7FM0 - chains A and B; structure by X-ray diffraction, 1.61 A resolution.

[Chain A]
Name: Pre-mRNA-splicing factor 8
From: Saccharomyces cerevisiae S288C
Reference sequence: P33334 (PRP8_YEAST); numbering as in UniProt (aligned over 1836-2090)
Chain sequence (258 residues; each row starts with the number of its first residue):
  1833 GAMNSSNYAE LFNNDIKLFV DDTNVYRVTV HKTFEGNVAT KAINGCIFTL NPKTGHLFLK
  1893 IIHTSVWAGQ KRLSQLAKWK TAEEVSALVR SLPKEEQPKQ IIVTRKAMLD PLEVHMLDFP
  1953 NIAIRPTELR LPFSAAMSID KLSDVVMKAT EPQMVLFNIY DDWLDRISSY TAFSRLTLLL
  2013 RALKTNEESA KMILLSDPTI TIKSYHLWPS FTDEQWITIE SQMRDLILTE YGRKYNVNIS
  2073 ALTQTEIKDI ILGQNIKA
Not modelled in the structure: 2070-2090
Sequence notes: expression tag (1833-1835)
UniProt features mapped onto this chain:
  - mutagenesis: Asp1853 (D1853A: Alters protein folding. Severely impaired growth. Strongly reduced growth at 35 degrees Celsius; when associated with A-1854; D1853N: Reduced growth at 30 degrees Celsius ...), Asp1854 (D1854A: Reduced growth at 30 degrees Celsius. Strongly reduced growth at 16 degrees Celsius. Strongly reduced growth at 35 degrees Celsius; when associated with A-1853 ...), Thr1855 (T1855A: Reduced growth at 30 degrees Celsius. Strongly reduced growth at 16 degrees Celsius), Thr1936 (T1936A: Reduced growth at 30 degrees Celsius. Strongly reduced growth at 16 degrees Celsius), Arg1937 (R1937K: Severely impaired growth. Reduced growth at 30 degrees Celsius. Strongly reduced growth at 16 degrees Celsius)

[Chain B]
Name: A1 cistron-splicing factor AAR2
From: Saccharomyces cerevisiae S288C
Reference sequence: P32357 (AAR2_YEAST); aligned to UniProt positions 1-317 over residues 1-317
Chain sequence (308 residues; each row starts with the number of its first residue; note: 13 numbers in that range are skipped by the numbering (no residue carries them; nothing is unmodelled there); numbers below 1 keep their minus sign (Gly-3 is residue -3)):
    -3 GAMAMNTVPF TSAPIEVTIG IDQYSFNVKE NQPFHGIKDI PIGHVHVIHF QHADNSSMRY
    57 GYWFDCRMGN FYIQYDPKDG LYKMMEERDG AKFENIVHNF KERQMMVSYP KIDEDDTWYN
   117 LTEFVQMDKI RKIVRKDENQ FSYVDSSMTT VQENEL
   166 SSSSSDPAHS LNYTVINFKS REAIRPGHEM EDFLDKSYYL NTVMLQGIFK NSSNYFGELQ
   226 FAFLNAMFFG NYGSSLQWHA MIELICSSAT VPKHMLDKLD EILYYQIKTL PEQYSDILLN
   286 ERVWNICLYS SFQKNSLHNT EKIMENKYPE LL
Not modelled in the structure: -3 to 0, 166-169
Sequence notes: expression tag (-3 to 0); conflict Ser166 (Leu153 in P32357), Ser167 (Lys154 in P32357), Ser170 (Asp in P32357)
UniProt features mapped onto this chain:
  - region: Leu261 to Ile282 (Leucine-zipper)
  - modified residue: Ser253 (Phosphoserine), Thr274 (Phosphothreonine)
Ligand contacts: VRC ((4S)-2-(aminomethyl)-4-nitrocyclohexa-2,5-dien-1-one): Pro5, Phe6, Thr7, Tyr68, Gln70, Glu83, Lys88, Ile92, Phe96

[Chain A / chain B interface]
Residue-residue contacts (17):
  Gln1907(A) with Met195(B); Leu199(B)
  Leu1908(A) with Met195(B), hydrophobic
  Trp1911(A) with Glu194(B); Met195(B), hydrophobic; Phe198(B), hydrophobic
  Asp1942(A) with Lys184(B), salt bridge; Phe198(B)
  Glu1945(A) with Lys184(B), salt bridge
  Val1946(A) with Ile189(B), hydrophobic; Glu194(B); Phe198(B), hydrophobic
  His1947(A) with Glu194(B), salt bridge
  Leu1949(A) with Lys184(B); Ser185(B); Arg186(B)
  Asp1950(A) with Arg186(B), salt bridge

[Summary]
The interface between chain A and chain B involves 9 residues on one side and 8 on the other, with 4 salt
bridges. Polar contacts include Asp1942(A)-Lys184(B), Glu1945(A)-Lys184(B) and His1947(A)-Glu194(B). Bound to
chain B: compound VRC. From UniProt: 5 mutagenesis sites on chain A.
Here chain A is Pre-mRNA-splicing factor 8 and chain B is A1 cistron-splicing factor AAR2, both from
Saccharomyces cerevisiae S288C. Entry 7FM0 (PanDDA analysis group deposition -- Aar2/RNaseH in complex with
fragment P05H01 from the F2X-Universal Library) was determined by X-ray diffraction (same publication as 5ST0,
5ST1, 5ST2, 5ST3, 5ST4, 5ST5 and 248 further entries).
